PDB entry 2B2T | X-ray diffraction, 2.45 A resolution | chains A and D of the 4 polymer chains in the assembly

== Chain A ==
Protein: Chromodomain-helicase-DNA-binding protein 1
Organism: Homo sapiens
Notes: engineered mutation(s): C436M
UniProt: O14646 (CHD1_HUMAN); residues 10-185 here correspond to UniProt positions 268-443 (UniProt number = residue number + 258)
Amino-acid sequence (187 residues; each row starts with the number of its first residue):
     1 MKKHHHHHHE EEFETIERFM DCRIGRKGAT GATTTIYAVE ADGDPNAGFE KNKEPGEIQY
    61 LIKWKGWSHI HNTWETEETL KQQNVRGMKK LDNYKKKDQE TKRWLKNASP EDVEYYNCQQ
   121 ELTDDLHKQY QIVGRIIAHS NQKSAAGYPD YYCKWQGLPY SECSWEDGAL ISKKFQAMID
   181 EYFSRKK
Unresolved in the structure: 1-10, 187
Differences from the reference sequence: cloning artifact (2-3, 186-187); expression tag (4-9); modified residue (20, 88)
Modified positions: Mse1 (selenomethionine); Mse20, Mse88, Mse178 (selenomethionine; parent Met)

== Chain D ==
Protein: Histone H3 tail
UniProt: P68431 (H31_HUMAN); numbering as in UniProt (aligned over 1-19)
Amino-acid sequence (20 residues; row label = number of the first residue in the row):
     1 ARTKQTARKS TGGKAPRKQY
Unresolved in the structure: 6-20
Differences from the reference sequence: modified residue (3-4)
Modified positions: Thr3 (phosphothreonine; TPO); Lys4 (n-trimethyllysine; M3L)
What the authors report for this chain:
  - post-translational modification sites: Thr3

== Chain A / chain D interface ==
Pairs across the interface - 19 pairs, chain A then chain D:
  Glu14(A) - Lys4(D)
  Ala32(A) - Lys4(D)
  Thr35(A) - Lys4(D)
  Tyr37(A) - Thr3(D)
  Tyr37(A) - Lys4(D)  hydrogen bond (side chain-backbone)
  Trp64(A) - Lys4(D)
  Gly66(A) - Arg2(D)  hydrogen bond (backbone-side chain)
  Trp67(A) - Arg2(D)
  Trp67(A) - Thr3(D)
  Trp67(A) - Lys4(D)
  His71(A) - Arg2(D)
  His71(A) - Thr3(D)
  His71(A) - Lys4(D)
  Thr73(A) - Lys4(D)
  Asp150(A) - Ala1(D)
  Glu166(A) - Ala1(D)
  Asp167(A) - Ala1(D)
  Asp167(A) - Thr3(D)
  Leu170(A) - Thr3(D)
From the paper, about this interface:
  - specific contacts: Trp64(A)-Lys4(D), Trp67(A)-Lys4(D)

== Summary ==
Chain A and chain D form an interface of 13 and 4 residues respectively; the contacts include 2 hydrogen
bonds. Among the polar pairs are Tyr37(A)-Lys4(D) and Gly66(A)-Arg2(D). The paper describes contacts between
Trp64(A) and Lys4(D) and Trp67(A) and Lys4(D). The paper reports a modification site at Thr3(D).
Here chain A is Chromodomain-helicase-DNA-binding protein 1 (Homo sapiens) and chain D is Histone H3 tail.
Entry 2B2T (Tandem chromodomains of human CHD1 complexed with Histone H3 Tail containing trimethyllysine 4 and
phosphothreonine 3) was determined by X-ray diffraction together with 2B2U, 2B2V, 2B2W and 2B2Y from the same
study.
